Entry 8P6Y (electron microscopy, 1.90 A resolution); this record covers chains H and I of the 3 polymer chains in the assembly.

# Chain H
Name: CDK-activating kinase assembly factor MAT1
Source organism: Homo sapiens
UniProtKB: P51948 (MAT1_HUMAN), isoform P51948-1; residues 220-309 here = UniProt positions 220-309
Chain sequence (93 residues; row label = number of the first residue in the row):
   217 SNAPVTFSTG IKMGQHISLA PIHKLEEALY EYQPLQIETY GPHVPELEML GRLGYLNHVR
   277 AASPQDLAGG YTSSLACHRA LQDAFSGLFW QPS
Not modelled in the structure: 217-243, 309
Construct notes: expression tag (217-219)

# Chain I
Name: Cyclin-H
Source organism: Homo sapiens
UniProtKB: P51946 (CCNH_HUMAN); numbering as in UniProt (aligned over 1-323)
Chain sequence (324 residues; row label = number of the first residue in the row; numbering starts at 0):
     0 XMYHNSSQKR HWTFSSEEQL ARLRADANRK FRCKAVANGK VLPNDPVFLE PHEEMTLCKY
    60 YEKRLLEFCS VFKPAMPRSV VGTACMYFKR FYLNNSVMEY HPRIIMLTCA FLACKVDEFN
   120 VSSPQFVGNL RESPLGQEKA LEQILEYELL LIQQLNFHLI VHNPYRPFEG FLIDLKTRYP
   180 ILENPEILRK TADDFLNRIA LTDAYLLYTP SQIALTAILS SASRAGITME SYLSESLMLK
   240 ENRTCLSQLL DIMKSMRNLV KKYEPPRSEE VAVLKQKLER CHSAELALNV ITKKRKGYED
   300 DDYVSKKSKH EEEEWTDDDL VESL
Not modelled in the structure: 39-43, 285-323
Modified positions: ACE (acetyl group) at position 0
Construct notes: acetylation (0)
Curated features (UniProtKB/Swiss-Prot):
  - modified residue: Ser5 (Phosphoserine), Ser132 (Phosphoserine), Ser304 (Phosphoserine), Thr315 (Phosphothreonine), Ser322 (Phosphoserine)
  - mutagenesis: Ser5 (S5A: No effect on the transcriptional activity of the reconstituted TFIIH complex), Ser304 (S304A: No effect on the transcriptional activity of the reconstituted TFIIH complex)

# Chain H / chain I interface
Residue-residue contacts - 50 pairs, chain H then chain I:
  Ile253(H) - His3(I)
  Glu254(H) - His3(I)
  Thr255(H) - His3(I)
  Tyr256(H) - Lys8(I)
  Leu269(H) - Thr176(I)
  Gly270(H) - Thr176(I)
  Tyr271(H) - Ile172(I)  hydrophobic
  Tyr271(H) - Asp173(I)
  Tyr271(H) - Thr176(I)
  Tyr271(H) - Arg177(I)
  His274(H) - Lys175(I)  hydrogen bond (side chain-backbone)
  His274(H) - Thr176(I)  hydrogen bond
  Val275(H) - Ile172(I)  hydrophobic
  Cys293(H) - Ile172(I)  hydrophobic
  Arg295(H) - Arg165(I)
  Ala296(H) - Arg165(I)
  Ala296(H) - Gly169(I)
  Ala296(H) - Ile172(I)  hydrophobic
  Leu297(H) - Gly169(I)
  Gln298(H) - Met1(I)
  Asp299(H) - Met1(I)
  Asp299(H) - Arg165(I)  salt bridge
  Asp299(H) - Pro166(I)
  Ala300(H) - Pro166(I)
  Ala300(H) - Gly169(I)
  Ala300(H) - Phe170(I)
  Ala300(H) - Ser210(I)
  Phe301(H) - Phe170(I)  hydrophobic
  Phe301(H) - Asp173(I)
  Phe301(H) - Arg177(I)
  Ser302(H) - Tyr2(I)
  Ser302(H) - His3(I)  hydrogen bond
  Ser302(H) - Ser210(I)  hydrogen bond (backbone-side chain)
  Gly303(H) - Thr208(I)  hydrogen bond (backbone-side chain)
  Gly303(H) - Ser210(I)
  Gly303(H) - Gln211(I)
  Leu304(H) - Ser210(I)  hydrogen bond (backbone-side chain)
  Leu304(H) - Gln211(I)  hydrogen bond (backbone-side chain)
  Leu304(H) - Leu214(I)  hydrophobic
  Leu304(H) - Leu248(I)
  Phe305(H) - Leu238(I)  hydrophobic
  Phe305(H) - Cys244(I)  hydrophobic
  Trp306(H) - Tyr2(I)
  Trp306(H) - Lys8(I)
  Trp306(H) - Thr12(I)
  Trp306(H) - Thr208(I)
  Trp306(H) - Gln211(I)  hydrogen bond (backbone-side chain)
  Gln307(H) - Ile251(I)
  Pro308(H) - Thr12(I)
  Pro308(H) - Phe13(I)
Also at the interface, not in a pair above, chain H (25 interface residues in all): Pro258
Also at the interface, not in a pair above, chain I (29 interface residues in all): Asn4, Ser14, Leu206, Tyr231, Leu236, Gln247

# In short
Chain H and chain I form an interface of 25 and 29 residues respectively, with 8 hydrogen bonds and 1 salt
bridge. Among the polar pairs are Asp299(H)-Arg165(I), His274(H)-Lys175(I) and His274(H)-Thr176(I). From
UniProt: 2 mutagenesis sites on chain I.
Chain H is CDK-activating kinase assembly factor MAT1 and chain I is Cyclin-H, both from Homo sapiens; the
structure, Cryo-EM structure of CAK in complex with nucleotide analogue ATPgS, was determined by electron
microscopy, deposited together with 8ORM, 8P6V, 8P6W, 8P6X, 8P6Z, 8P70 and 11 further entries.
